6G8M - chains I and Y of the 28 polymer chains in the assembly; structure by X-ray diffraction, 2.70 A resolution.

# Chain I
Protein: Proteasome subunit beta type-3
Organism: Saccharomyces cerevisiae (strain ATCC 204508 / S288c)
Notes: EC 3.4.25.1
UniProtKB: P25451 (PSB3_YEAST); residues 0-204 here correspond to UniProt positions 1-205 (UniProt number = residue number + 1)
Chain sequence (205 residues; numbered 0 to 204; the number before each row is that of its first residue; numbering starts at 0):
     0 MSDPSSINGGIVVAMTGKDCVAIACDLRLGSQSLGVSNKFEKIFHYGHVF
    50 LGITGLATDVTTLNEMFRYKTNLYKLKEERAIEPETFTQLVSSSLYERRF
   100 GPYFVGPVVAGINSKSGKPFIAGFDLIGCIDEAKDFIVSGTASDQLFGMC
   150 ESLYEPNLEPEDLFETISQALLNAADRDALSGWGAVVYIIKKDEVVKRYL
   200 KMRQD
Unresolved in the structure: 0
Bound ions: Mg2+ site 1: A174, D177, S180; Mg2+ site 2: D204 (shared with A165(Y), D168(Y), S171(Y) of chain Y)

# Chain Y
Protein: Proteasome subunit beta type-5
Organism: Saccharomyces cerevisiae (strain ATCC 204508 / S288c)
Notes: EC 3.4.25.1
UniProtKB: P30656 (PSB5_YEAST); residues 1-212 here correspond to UniProt positions 76-287 (UniProt number = residue number + 75)
Chain sequence (212 residues; numbered 1 to 212; the number before each row is that of its first residue):
     1 TTTLAFRFQGGIIVAVDSRATAGNWVASQTVKKVIEINPFLLGTMAGGAA
    51 DCQFWETWLGSQCRLHELREKERISVAAASKILSNLVYQYKGAGLSMGTM
   101 ICGYTRKEGPTIYYVDSDGTRLKGDIFCVGSGQTFAYGVLDSNYKWDLSV
   151 EDALYLGKRSILAAAHRDAYSGGSVNLYHVTEDGWIYHGNHDVGELFWKV
   201 KEEEGSFNNVIG
Bound ions: Mg2+: A165, D168, S171 (shared with D204(I) of chain I)
Ligand contacts: EQE ((2S,3R)-4-[[(2S)-3-methyl-1-[[(2S)-3-methyl-1-oxidanylidene-1-phenylmethoxy-butan-2-yl]amino]-1-oxidanylidene-butan-2-yl]amino]-3-oxidanyl-4-oxidanylidene-2-propan-2-yl-butanoic acid): T1, R19, A20, T21, K33, M45, A46, G47, A49, G130, S131, Y170
Reported in the primary citation:
  - binding site for EQE: T1

# Interface between chain I and chain Y
Residue-residue contacts (46):
  S5(I) - N24(Y)
  R27(I) - A169(Y)
  S32(I) - R167(Y)
  S32(I) - D168(Y)
  S32(I) - A169(Y)  hydrogen bond (backbone-backbone)
  S32(I) - Y170(Y)
  L33(I) - F135(Y)  hydrophobic
  L33(I) - R167(Y)
  G34(I) - R167(Y)  hydrogen bond (backbone-side chain)
  V35(I) - R167(Y)
  N37(I) - N209(Y)
  N37(I) - V210(Y)
  K38(I) - N209(Y)  hydrogen bond (side chain-backbone)
  Q144(I) - W25(Y)
  D175(I) - Q29(Y)  hydrogen bond (backbone-side chain)
  R176(I) - W25(Y)
  R176(I) - V26(Y)  hydrogen bond (side chain-backbone)
  R176(I) - A27(Y)  hydrogen bond (side chain-backbone)
  R176(I) - S28(Y)
  D177(I) - N24(Y)
  D177(I) - V26(Y)
  A178(I) - N24(Y)  hydrogen bond (backbone-backbone)
  A178(I) - V26(Y)
  A178(I) - A169(Y)
  A178(I) - Y170(Y)  hydrophobic
  L179(I) - N24(Y)
  L179(I) - A169(Y)  hydrophobic
  W182(I) - H166(Y)  hydrogen bond (side chain-backbone)
  W182(I) - R167(Y)
  K200(I) - W198(Y)
  K200(I) - G212(Y)  hydrogen bond (side chain-backbone)
  M201(I) - W198(Y)
  R202(I) - G173(Y)  hydrogen bond (side chain-backbone)
  R202(I) - D192(Y)  salt bridge
  R202(I) - V193(Y)
  R202(I) - G194(Y)
  Q203(I) - H166(Y)  hydrogen bond (backbone-side chain)
  Q203(I) - F197(Y)
  Q203(I) - W198(Y)
  Q203(I) - V210(Y)
  D204(I) - R19(Y)  salt bridge
  D204(I) - A165(Y)
  D204(I) - S171(Y)
  D204(I) - G172(Y)
  D204(I) - G173(Y)  hydrogen bond (side chain-backbone)
  D204(I) - V193(Y)
Also at the interface, not in a pair above, chain I (21 interface residues in all): Q31
Also at the interface, not in a pair above, chain Y (27 interface residues in all): T21, I211

# Overview
21 residues of chain I and 27 residues of chain Y are in contact; the contacts include 12 hydrogen bonds and 2
salt bridges. Polar pairs include R202(I)-D192(Y), D204(I)-R19(Y) and G34(I)-R167(Y). Chain Y binds compound
EQE. A174(I), D177(I) and S180(I) form the Mg2+ site 1. The paper reports a binding site for EQE at T1(Y).
Here chain I is Proteasome subunit beta type-3 and chain Y is Proteasome subunit beta type-5, both from
Saccharomyces cerevisiae (strain ATCC 204508 / S288c). Entry 6G8M (Yeast 20S proteasome in complex with
Cystargolide B Derivative 1) was determined by X-ray diffraction together with 6G7F and 6G8N from the same
study.
